8JUW - chains D and E of the 6 polymer chains in the assembly; structure by electron microscopy, 3.79 A resolution.

[Chain D (and E)]
Protein: ATPase family AAA domain-containing protein 2
From: Homo sapiens
Notes: EC 3.6.1.-; chain E of this document is another copy of the same molecule, construct and numbering; everything in this record applies to it too
UniProtKB: Q6PL18 (ATAD2_HUMAN); the construct lacks a stretch of the UniProt sequence and is renumbered around it, so the offset changes along the chain: 403-945 = UniProt 403-945; 1103-1140 = UniProt 946-983; 1141-1320 = UniProt 1118-1297; 1321-1390 = UniProt 1321-1390
Chain sequence (831 residues; each row starts with the number of its first residue; note: 157 numbers in that range are skipped by the numbering (no residue carries them; nothing is unmodelled there)):
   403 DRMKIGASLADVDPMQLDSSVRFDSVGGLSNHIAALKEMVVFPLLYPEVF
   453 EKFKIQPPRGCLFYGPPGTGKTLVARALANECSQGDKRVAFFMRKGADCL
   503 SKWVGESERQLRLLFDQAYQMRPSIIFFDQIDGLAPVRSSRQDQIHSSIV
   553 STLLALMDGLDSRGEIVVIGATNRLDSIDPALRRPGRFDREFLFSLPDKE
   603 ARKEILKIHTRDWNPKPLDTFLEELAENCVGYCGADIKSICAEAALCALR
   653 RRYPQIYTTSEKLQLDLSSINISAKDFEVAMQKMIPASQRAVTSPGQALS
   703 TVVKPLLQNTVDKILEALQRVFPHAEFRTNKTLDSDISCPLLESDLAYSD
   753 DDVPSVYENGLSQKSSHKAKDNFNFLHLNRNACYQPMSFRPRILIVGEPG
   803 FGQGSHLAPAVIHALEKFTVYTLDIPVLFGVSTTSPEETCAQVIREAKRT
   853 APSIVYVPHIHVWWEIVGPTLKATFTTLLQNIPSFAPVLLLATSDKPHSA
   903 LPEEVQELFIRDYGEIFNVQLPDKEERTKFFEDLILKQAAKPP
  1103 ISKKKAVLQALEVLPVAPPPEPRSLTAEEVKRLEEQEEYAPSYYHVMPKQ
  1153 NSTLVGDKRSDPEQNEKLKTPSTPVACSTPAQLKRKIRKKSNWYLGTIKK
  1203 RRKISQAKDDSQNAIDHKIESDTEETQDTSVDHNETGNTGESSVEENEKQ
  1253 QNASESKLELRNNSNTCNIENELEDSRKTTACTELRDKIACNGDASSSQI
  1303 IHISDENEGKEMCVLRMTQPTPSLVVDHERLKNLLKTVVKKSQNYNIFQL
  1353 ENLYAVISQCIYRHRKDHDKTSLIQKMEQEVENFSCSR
Unresolved in the structure: 403-418, 729-785, 1103-1329, 1390 (chain E: 403-421, 729-785, 1103-1329)
Differences from the reference sequence: engineered mutation Q532 (Glu in Q6PL18)
Small-molecule neighbours:
  - ATP (adenosine-5'-triphosphate), molecule 1: S427, G429, P468, P469, G470, T471, G472, K473, T474, L475, Q532, N575, I607, H611, G636, A637, K640
  - ATP, molecule 2: D560, R586, R589
UniProt features mapped onto this chain:
  - binding site (ATP): G467 to T474
  - modified residue: S410 (Phosphoserine), S746 (Phosphoserine), S751 (Phosphoserine), S1162 (Phosphoserine), T1172 (Phosphothreonine), T1175 (Phosphothreonine), T1199 (Phosphothreonine), S1223 (Phosphoserine), S1256 (Phosphoserine), S1258 (Phosphoserine), S1266 (Phosphoserine), T1323 (Phosphothreonine)
  - cross-link (Glycyl lysine isopeptide (Lys-Gly)): K1151 (interchain with G-Cter in SUMO2), K1171 (interchain with G-Cter in SUMO2), K1259 (interchain with G-Cter in SUMO2)
Reported in the primary citation:
  - mutagenesis - E532Q: increased stability
  - mutagenesis - D415A/E532Q/R540A: decreased stability

[Chain D / chain E interface]
Contacting residue pairs - 49 pairs, chain D then chain E:
  A436(D) with Y659(E)
  K439(D) with Y659(E)
  E440(D) with Y659(E), hydrogen bond
  F444(D) with I658(E), hydrophobic
  L447(D) with K664(E)
  Y448(D) with I658(E), hydrophobic; E663(E); K664(E); L665(E), hydrogen bond (side chain-backbone)
  V451(D) with L667(E), hydrophobic
  F452(D) with L648(E), hydrophobic
  K454(D) with L669(E), hydrogen bond (side chain-backbone)
  I457(D) with L648(E), hydrophobic
  R514(D) with D500(E), salt bridge
  R540(D) with R576(E), hydrogen bond (backbone-side chain)
  R543(D) with R543(E)
  Q546(D) with P538(E)
  S553(D) with G535(E)
  A557(D) with Q532(E)
  L562(D) with R478(E)
  R585(D) with R692(E)
  P587(D) with A637(E); D638(E)
  R592(D) with E645(E), salt bridge
  E593(D) with R692(E), salt bridge
  P725(D) with Q1361(E)
  Y786(D) with Q940(E), hydrogen bond; Y1364(E)
  M789(D) with Y1356(E), hydrophobic; A1357(E), hydrophobic; S1360(E)
  F791(D) with F1350(E); E1353(E); N1354(E); A1357(E), hydrophobic
  R792(D) with F1350(E)
  E840(D) with F831(E); G832(E); V833(E); S834(E), hydrogen bond (side chain-backbone)
  T872(D) with I868(E)
  A875(D) with I868(E), hydrophobic
  T876(D) with I827(E)
  L880(D) with P828(E), hydrophobic
  S886(D) with E1353(E), hydrogen bond
  F887(D) with V704(E), hydrophobic
  Y915(D) with Q1351(E); N1354(E); C1388(E)
Interface residues without a listed pair, chain D (50 interface residues in all): E450, F455, K456, V506, S541, L556, D563, R586, F590, D591, Q787, P788, E839, P871, Q882, D914
Interface residues without a listed pair, chain E (61 interface residues in all): P469, G470, F493, M495, K497, L502, H548, N575, D614, W615, A644, A647, L651, R652, S670, I672, I674, M686, A689, S807, H808, K943, S1387

[In short]
The interface between chain D and chain E involves 50 residues on one side and 61 on the other, with 7
hydrogen bonds and 3 salt bridges. Polar contacts include R514(D)-D500(E), R592(D)-E645(E) and
E593(D)-R692(E). Bound to chain D: ATP. The paper reports that E532Q of chain D increases stability;
D415A/E532Q/R540A of chain D reduce stability.
Chain D and chain E are both ATPase family AAA domain-containing protein 2 (Homo sapiens); the structure,
Human ATAD2 Walker B mutant-H3/H4K5Q complex, ATP state, was determined by electron microscopy together with
8H3H, 8JUY and 8JUZ from the same study.
